Entry 3WJ1 (X-ray diffraction, 1.50 A resolution); this record covers chain A.

== Chain A ==
Name: Carboxylesterase
Source organism: Sulfolobus shibatae
Notes: EC 3.1.1.1
Reference sequence: Q5NU42 (Q5NU42_SULSH); numbering as in UniProt (aligned over 1-305)
Amino-acid sequence (305 residues; row label = number of the first residue in the row):
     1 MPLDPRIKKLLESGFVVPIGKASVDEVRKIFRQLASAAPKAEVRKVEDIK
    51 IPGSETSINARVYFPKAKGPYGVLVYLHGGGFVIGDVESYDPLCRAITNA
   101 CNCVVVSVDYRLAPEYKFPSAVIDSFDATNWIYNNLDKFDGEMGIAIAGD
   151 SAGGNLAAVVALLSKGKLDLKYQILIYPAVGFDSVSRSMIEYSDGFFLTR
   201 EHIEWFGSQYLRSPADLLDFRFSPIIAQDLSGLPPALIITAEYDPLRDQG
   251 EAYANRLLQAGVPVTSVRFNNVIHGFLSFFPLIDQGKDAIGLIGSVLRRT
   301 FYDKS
Not modelled in the structure: 1
Disulfides: Cys101-Cys103

== Overview ==
Chain A is Carboxylesterase (Sulfolobus shibatae); the structure, Crystal structure of SSHESTI, was determined
by X-ray diffraction, deposited together with 3WJ2 and 4P9N.
